PDB entry 8RQP | X-ray diffraction, 1.45 A resolution | chain A

# Chain A
Name: Alginate production protein AlgE
Organism: Pseudomonas aeruginosa
UniProtKB: P18895 (ALGE_PSEAE); residues 33-490 here = UniProt positions 33-490
Amino-acid sequence (479 residues; numbered 12 to 490; the number before each row is that of its first residue):
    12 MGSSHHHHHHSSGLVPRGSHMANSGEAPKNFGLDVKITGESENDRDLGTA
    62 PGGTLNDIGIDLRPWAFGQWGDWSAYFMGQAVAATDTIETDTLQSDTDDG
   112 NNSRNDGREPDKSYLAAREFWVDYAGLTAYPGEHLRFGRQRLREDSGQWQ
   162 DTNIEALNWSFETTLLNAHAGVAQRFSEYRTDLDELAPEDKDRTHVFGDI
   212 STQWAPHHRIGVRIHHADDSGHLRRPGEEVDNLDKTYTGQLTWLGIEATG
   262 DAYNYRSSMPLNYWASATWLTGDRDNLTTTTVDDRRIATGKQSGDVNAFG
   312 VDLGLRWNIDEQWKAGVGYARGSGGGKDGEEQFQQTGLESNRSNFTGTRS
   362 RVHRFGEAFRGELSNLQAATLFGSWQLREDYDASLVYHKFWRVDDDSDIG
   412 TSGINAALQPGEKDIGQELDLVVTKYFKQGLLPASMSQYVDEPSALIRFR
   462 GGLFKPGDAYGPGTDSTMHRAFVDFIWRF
Not modelled in the structure: 12, 109-117, 440-449
Differences from the reference sequence: initiating methionine (12); expression tag (13-32)
Ion coordination: Ca2+: D55, D57, A61, G63; Na+: A136, T139, Y141, E144
Ligand contacts:
  - 7.10 monoacylglycerol (S-form) (A1H2K), molecule 1: K40, F42, G43, L44, P75, F490
  - 7.10 monoacylglycerol (S-form) (A1H2K), molecule 2: N41, A77, F78, G79, W81, A86, Y87, F88, F131, W132, V133, F148, G149
  - 7.10 monoacylglycerol (S-form) (A1H2K), molecule 3: S52, L396, L430, D431, L432, F460, G462, G463, L464, H480
  - 7.10 monoacylglycerol (S-form) (A1H2K), molecule 4: F131, F148, G149, E166, A167, L168, V183, A184, Q185, F187, S188, Y190
  - 7.10 monoacylglycerol (S-form) (A1H2K), molecule 5: L138, T139, A140, Y141, L146, L168, W170, F172
  - 7.10 monoacylglycerol (S-form) (A1H2K), molecule 6: W215, A216, H219, Y274, W275, A276, L314, G315, L316, V328, G329, Y330
  - 7.10 monoacylglycerol (S-form) (A1H2K), molecule 7: I320, W324, K325, A326, L382, F383, G384, L396, Y398, K400, Q428, L430
  - 7.10 monoacylglycerol (S-form) (A1H2K), molecule 8: V328, Y330, Q378, A380, L382, W402, K424, D425
  - 7.10 monoacylglycerol (S-form) (A1H2K), molecule 9: W386, A394, L432, V434, L464, T478
  - 7.10 monoacylglycerol (R-form) (A1H52), molecule 1: G50, E51, S52, N67, D68, I69, T96, L432, V434, F460, A482, F483, V484
  - 7.10 monoacylglycerol (R-form) (A1H52), molecule 2: W215, I221, A259, A276, L314, Y330

# Summary
Chain A binds 9 copies of 7.10 monoacylglycerol (S-form) and 7.10 monoacylglycerol (R-form). The Ca2+ site is
built by D55, D57, A61 and G63. A136, T139, Y141 and E144 form the Na+ site.
Chain A is Alginate production protein AlgE (Pseudomonas aeruginosa); the structure, In meso structure of the
alginate exporter, AlgE, from Pseudomonas aeruginosa in 7.10 monoacylglycerol, was determined by X-ray
diffraction.
